1NNU - chains A and D of the 4 polymer chains in the assembly; structure by X-ray diffraction, 2.50 A resolution.

# Chain A
Name: enoyl-acyl carrier reductase
Source organism: Plasmodium falciparum
Notes: EC 1.3.1.9
UniProt: Q9BH77 (Q9BH77_PLAFA); numbering as in UniProt (aligned over 97-325)
Amino-acid sequence (229 residues; numbered 97 to 325; the number before each row is that of its first residue):
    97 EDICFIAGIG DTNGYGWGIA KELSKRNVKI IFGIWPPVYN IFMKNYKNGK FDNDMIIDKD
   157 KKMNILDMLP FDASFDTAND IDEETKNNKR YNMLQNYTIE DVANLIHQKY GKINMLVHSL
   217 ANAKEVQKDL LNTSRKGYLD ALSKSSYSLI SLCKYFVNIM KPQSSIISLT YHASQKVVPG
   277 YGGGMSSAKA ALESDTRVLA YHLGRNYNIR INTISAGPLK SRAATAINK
Ligand contacts:
  - NAD (nicotinamide-adenine-dinucleotide): Gly104, Ile105, Gly106, Asp107, Gly110, Tyr111, Gly112, Trp131, Val134, Phe167, Asp168, Ala169, Ser170, Ser215, Leu216, Ala217, Asn218, Lys240, Leu265, Thr266, Tyr267, Tyr277, Met281, Lys285, Ala312, Gly313, Pro314, Leu315, Ser317, Arg318, Ala319, Ala320
  - TCT (6-(4-chloro-2-hydroxy-phenoxy)-naphthalen-2-ol): Ala217, Asn218, Ala219, Lys220, Val222, Tyr267, Tyr277, Met281, Lys285, Ala319, Ala320, Ile323

# Chain D
Name: enoyl-acyl carrier reductase
Source organism: Plasmodium falciparum
Notes: EC 1.3.1.9
UniProt: Q9BH77 (Q9BH77_PLAFA); numbering as in UniProt (aligned over 366-425)
Amino-acid sequence (60 residues; each row starts with the number of its first residue):
   366 YTFIDYAIEY SEKYAPLRQK LLSTDIGSVA SFLLSRESRA ITGQTIYVDN GLNIMFLPDD

# Interface between chain A and chain D
Contacting residue pairs (16):
  Arg122(A) - Glu402(D)  salt bridge
  Arg293(A) - Ile419(D)
  Ala296(A) - Pro381(D)
  Ala296(A) - Ile419(D)  hydrophobic
  Tyr297(A) - Met420(D)  hydrophobic
  Tyr297(A) - Asp424(D)  hydrogen bond
  Gly300(A) - Pro381(D)
  Gly300(A) - Leu382(D)
  Arg301(A) - Lys378(D)  hydrogen bond (side chain-backbone)
  Arg301(A) - Tyr379(D)  hydrogen bond (side chain-backbone)
  Arg301(A) - Ala380(D)  hydrogen bond (side chain-backbone)
  Arg301(A) - Pro381(D)  hydrogen bond (backbone-backbone)
  Arg301(A) - Arg383(D)
  Arg301(A) - Asp424(D)  salt bridge
  Asn304(A) - Gln384(D)
  Arg306(A) - Leu382(D)
Interface residues without a listed pair, chain A (9 interface residues in all): Ile305

# Overview
9 residues of chain A and 11 residues of chain D are in contact, with 5 hydrogen bonds and 2 salt bridges.
Polar pairs include Arg122(A)-Glu402(D), Arg301(A)-Asp424(D) and Tyr297(A)-Asp424(D). Bound to chain A: NAD
and compound TCT.
Chain A is enoyl-acyl carrier reductase and chain D is enoyl-acyl carrier reductase, both from Plasmodium
falciparum; the structure, Crystal Structure Analysis of Plasmodium falciparum enoyl-acyl-carrier-protein
reductase with Triclosan Analog, was determined by X-ray diffraction together with 1NHG, 1NHW and 1VRW from
the same study.
